PDB entry 4EUT | X-ray diffraction, 2.60 A resolution | chains A and B

Chain A (and B):
Molecule: Serine/threonine-protein kinase TBK1
Source organism: Homo sapiens
Notes: EC 2.7.11.1; fragment: Kinase-ULD Domain; chain B of this document is another copy of the same molecule, construct and numbering; everything in this record applies to it too
UniProt: Q9UHD2 (TBK1_HUMAN); residues 2-385 here = UniProt positions 2-385
Sequence (396 residues; row label = number of the first residue in the row; numbers below 1 keep their minus sign (Met-1 is residue -1)):
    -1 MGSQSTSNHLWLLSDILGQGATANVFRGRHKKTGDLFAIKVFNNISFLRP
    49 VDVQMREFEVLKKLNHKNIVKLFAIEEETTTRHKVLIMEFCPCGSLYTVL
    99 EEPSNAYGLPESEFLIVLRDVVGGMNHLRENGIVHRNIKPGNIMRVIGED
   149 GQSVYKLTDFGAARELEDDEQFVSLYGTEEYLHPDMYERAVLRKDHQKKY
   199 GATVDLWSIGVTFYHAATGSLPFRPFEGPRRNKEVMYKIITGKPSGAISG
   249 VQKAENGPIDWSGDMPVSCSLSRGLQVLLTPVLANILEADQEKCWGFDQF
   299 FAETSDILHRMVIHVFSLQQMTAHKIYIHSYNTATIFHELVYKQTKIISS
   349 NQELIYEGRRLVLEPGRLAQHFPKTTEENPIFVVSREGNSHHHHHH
Unresolved in the structure: -1, 191-192, 386-394 (chain B: -1, 192-198, 386-394)
Construct notes: expression tag (-1 to 1, 386-394); engineered mutation Asn135 (Asp in Q9UHD2)
Curated features (UniProtKB/Swiss-Prot):
  - binding site (ATP): Leu15 to Val23, Lys38
  - modified residue: Ser172 (Phosphoserine)
  - cross-link: Lys30 (Glycyl lysine isopeptide (Lys-Gly) (interchain with G-Cter in ubiquitin))
  - natural variant: Phe24 (F24S: Loss of IFNB induction), Arg47 (R47H: In FTDALS4), Asp50 (D50A: In IIAE8), Tyr105 (Y105C: In FTDALS4), Val152 (V152L: No effect on IFNB induction), Gly159 (G159A: In IIAE8), Ile207 (I207V: In IIAE8; uncertain significance), Tyr212 (Y212D: In AIARV), Asp296 (D296H: In a breast pleomorphic lobular carcinoma sample), Ile305 (I305T: In FTDALS4), Leu306 (L306I: In FTDALS4; uncertain significance), Arg308 (R308Q: In FTDALS4), 2 further natural variant entries in UniProt
  - mutagenesis: Lys30 (K30R: Decreases ubiquitination. Abolishes ubiquitination, phosphorylation and kinase activity; when associated with R-401), Asp33 (D33A: Decreases phosphorylation and kinase activity), Lys38 (K38A: Loss of kinase activity), Ser172 (S172A: Loss of kinase activity. No effect on dimerization. Loss of USP38-mediated degradation; S172E: Decreased kinase activity), Leu316 (L316E: Decreases kinase activity. No effect on phosphorylation), Tyr325 (Y325E: Abolishes phosphorylation and kinase activity), Glu355 (E355R: Decreases phosphorylation and kinase activity. Abolishes dimerization; when associated with A-357 or R-448), Arg357 (R357A: Decreases phosphorylation and kinase activity. Abolishes dimerization; when associated with R-355)
Ligand contacts: BX7 (N-(3-{[5-iodo-4-({3-[(thiophen-2-ylcarbonyl)amino]propyl}amino)pyrimidin-2-yl]amino}phenyl)pyrrolidine-1-carboxamide): Leu15, Gly16, Gln17, Gly18, Ala21, Val23, Ala36, Lys38, Val68, Met86, Glu87, Phe88, Cys89, Pro90, Cys91, Gly92, Thr96, Gly139, Met142, Thr156, Asp157

Interface between chain A and chain B:
Pairs across the interface (88):
  Ala19(A) - Ser172(B)
  Ala19(A) - Leu173(B)
  Thr20(A) - Leu173(B)
  Arg47(A) - Glu165(B)
  Arg47(A) - Gln169(B)
  Pro48(A) - Glu163(B)
  Pro48(A) - Glu165(B)
  Val49(A) - Glu57(B)
  Asp50(A) - Asp50(B)
  Asp50(A) - Arg54(B)  salt bridge
  Met53(A) - Val49(B)  hydrophobic
  Met53(A) - Met53(B)  hydrophobic
  Arg54(A) - Asp50(B)  salt bridge
  Arg54(A) - Arg54(B)
  Arg54(A) - Arg162(B)
  Glu57(A) - Val49(B)
  Arg134(A) - Phe170(B)
  Arg134(A) - Tyr174(B)
  Arg134(A) - Met184(B)
  Asn135(A) - Tyr174(B)
  Ile136(A) - Tyr179(B)
  Lys137(A) - Gly175(B)
  Lys137(A) - Thr176(B)
  Lys137(A) - Tyr179(B)
  Pro138(A) - Tyr179(B)
  Gly159(A) - Leu173(B)
  Arg162(A) - Arg54(B)
  Glu163(A) - Pro48(B)
  Glu165(A) - Arg47(B)  salt bridge
  Glu165(A) - Pro48(B)
  Glu165(A) - Val51(B)
  Ser172(A) - Ala19(B)
  Leu173(A) - Ala19(B)  hydrophobic
  Tyr174(A) - Arg134(B)
  Tyr174(A) - Asn135(B)
  Gly175(A) - Lys137(B)
  Thr176(A) - Lys137(B)  hydrogen bond (backbone-side chain)
  Glu177(A) - Lys231(B)
  Glu178(A) - Val209(B)
  Glu178(A) - Leu219(B)
  Glu178(A) - Pro227(B)
  Tyr179(A) - Ile136(B)
  Tyr179(A) - Lys137(B)
  Tyr179(A) - Pro138(B)
  Tyr179(A) - Trp205(B)
  Tyr179(A) - Ser206(B)  hydrogen bond (backbone-side chain)
  Tyr179(A) - Val209(B)  hydrophobic
  Tyr179(A) - Thr210(B)
  Tyr179(A) - His213(B)  hydrogen bond
  Tyr179(A) - Leu219(B)  hydrophobic
  Leu180(A) - Arg134(B)
  Leu180(A) - Asn135(B)
  Leu180(A) - Trp205(B)
  His181(A) - Val202(B)
  His181(A) - Trp205(B)
  His181(A) - Ala287(B)
  Pro182(A) - Trp205(B)
  Pro182(A) - Ile238(B)  hydrophobic
  Pro182(A) - Ala287(B)  hydrophobic
  Asp183(A) - Gln289(B)
  Met184(A) - Arg134(B)
  Tyr185(A) - Lys231(B)
  Tyr185(A) - Met234(B)
  Glu186(A) - Tyr235(B)  hydrogen bond
  Tyr198(A) - Asp183(B)
  Tyr198(A) - Met184(B)
  Val202(A) - His181(B)
  Trp205(A) - Tyr179(B)
  Trp205(A) - Leu180(B)  hydrogen bond (side chain-backbone)
  Trp205(A) - His181(B)
  Trp205(A) - Pro182(B)
  Ser206(A) - Tyr179(B)  hydrogen bond (side chain-backbone)
  Val209(A) - Glu178(B)
  Val209(A) - Tyr179(B)  hydrophobic
  Thr210(A) - Tyr179(B)
  His213(A) - Tyr179(B)  hydrogen bond
  Leu219(A) - Glu178(B)
  Leu219(A) - Tyr179(B)
  Pro227(A) - Glu178(B)
  Lys231(A) - Glu177(B)  salt bridge
  Lys231(A) - Tyr185(B)  hydrogen bond (backbone-side chain)
  Lys231(A) - Val189(B)
  Met234(A) - Glu178(B)
  Met234(A) - Tyr185(B)
  Tyr235(A) - Tyr185(B)  hydrophobic
  Tyr235(A) - Leu190(B)  hydrophobic
  Ile238(A) - Tyr185(B)  hydrophobic
  Ala287(A) - Pro182(B)  hydrophobic
Other interface residues (no listed pair), chain A (54 interface residues in all): Val51, Ala160, Val171, Arg187, Val189, Thr201, Thr239
Other interface residues (no listed pair), chain B (55 interface residues in all): Thr20, Ala160, Glu186, Arg187, Thr201, Thr239

Summary:
54 residues of chain A face 55 of chain B across their interface; the contacts include 8 hydrogen bonds and 4
salt bridges. Polar contacts include Asp50(A)-Arg54(B), Glu165(A)-Arg47(B) and Lys231(A)-Glu177(B). Chain A
binds compound BX7.
Both chains are Serine/threonine-protein kinase TBK1 (Homo sapiens). Entry 4EUT (Structure of BX-795 Complexed
with Unphosphorylated Human TBK1 Kinase-ULD Domain) was determined by X-ray diffraction, deposited together
with 4EUU.
